Entry 9DDO (electron microscopy, 2.80 A resolution); this record covers chains C and Z of the 8 polymer chains in the assembly.

[Chain C]
Protein: Biopolymer transport protein ExbB
From: Escherichia coli
UniProtKB: P0ABU7 (EXBB_ECOLI); residue numbers follow UniProt; this construct covers 1-244
Amino-acid sequence (244 residues; each row starts with the number of its first residue):
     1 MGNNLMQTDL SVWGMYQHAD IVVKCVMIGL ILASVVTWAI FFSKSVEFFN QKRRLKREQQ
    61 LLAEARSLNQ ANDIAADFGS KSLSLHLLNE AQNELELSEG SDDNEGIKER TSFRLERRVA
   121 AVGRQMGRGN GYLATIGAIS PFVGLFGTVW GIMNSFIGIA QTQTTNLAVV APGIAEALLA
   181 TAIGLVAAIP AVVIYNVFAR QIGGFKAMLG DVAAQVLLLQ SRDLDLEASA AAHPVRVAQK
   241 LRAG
Not modelled in the structure: 1-8, 233-244
Residues lining bound ligands: phosphatidylethanolamine (PEV; (1S)-2-{[(2-aminoethoxy)(hydroxy)phosphoryl]oxy}-1-[(palmitoyloxy)methyl]ethyl stearate): W38, F41, L185, V186, I189, P190, V193, I194, V197, R200, Q201
What the authors report for this chain:
  - contacts within the chain: W38-P190
  - binding site for phosphatidylethanolamine: R200

[Chain Z]
Protein: Biopolymer transport protein ExbD
From: Escherichia coli
UniProtKB: P0ABV2 (EXBD_ECOLI); residue numbers follow UniProt; this construct covers 1-141
Amino-acid sequence (163 residues; row label = number of the first residue in the row):
     1 MAMHLNENLD DNGEMHDINV TPFIDVMLVL LIIFMVAAPL ATVDVKVNLP ASTSTPQPRP
    61 EKPVYLSVKA DNSMFIGNDP VTDETMITAL NALTEGKKDT TIFFRADKTV DYETLMKVMD
   121 TLHQAGYLKI GLVGEETAKA KENLYFQGNA GSGHHHHHHH HHH
Not modelled in the structure: 1-11, 40-163
Sequence notes: expression tag (142-163)

[How chain C and chain Z interact]
Pairs across the interface (23):
  A134(C) with M15(Z); H16(Z)
  A138(C) with M15(Z); D17(Z)
  P141(C) with I18(Z), hydrophobic; N19(Z)
  F142(C) with N19(Z); P22(Z)
  L145(C) with P22(Z); F23(Z); V26(Z), hydrophobic
  T148(C) with V26(Z)
  V149(C) with V26(Z), hydrophobic
  I152(C) with V26(Z), hydrophobic
  F156(C) with I33(Z), hydrophobic
  L167(C) with I33(Z), hydrophobic; A37(Z), hydrophobic
  I174(C) with L30(Z), hydrophobic
  L178(C) with F23(Z), hydrophobic
  I189(C) with I18(Z), hydrophobic
  V192(C) with H16(Z); I18(Z), hydrophobic
  Y195(C) with H16(Z)
Interface residues without a listed pair, chain C (19 interface residues in all): G137, T181, L185, N196
Interface residues without a listed pair, chain Z (15 interface residues in all): E14, V20, V29, F34

[Overview]
The interface between chain C and chain Z involves 19 residues on one side and 15 on the other. Chain C binds
phosphatidylethanolamine. The paper reports a binding site for phosphatidylethanolamine at R200(C); contacts
within the chain involving W38(C) and P190(C).
Chain C is Biopolymer transport protein ExbB and chain Z is Biopolymer transport protein ExbD, both from
Escherichia coli; the structure, E. coli TonB-ExbBD TonB bound to ExbB chain C, was determined by electron
microscopy, deposited together with 9DDM, 9DDN, 9DDP and 9DDQ.
